Entry 5E83 (X-ray diffraction, 1.80 A resolution); this record covers chains B and C of the 4 polymer chains in the assembly.

== Chain B ==
Molecule: Hemoglobin subunit beta
From: Homo sapiens
UniProt: P68871 (HBB_HUMAN); residues 1-146 here correspond to UniProt positions 2-147 (UniProt number = residue number + 1)
Sequence (146 residues; each row starts with the number of its first residue):
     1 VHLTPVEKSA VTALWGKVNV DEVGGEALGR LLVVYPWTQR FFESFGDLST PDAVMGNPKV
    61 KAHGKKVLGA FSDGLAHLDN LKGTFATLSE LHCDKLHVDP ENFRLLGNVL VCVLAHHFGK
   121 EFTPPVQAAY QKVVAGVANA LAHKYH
Sequence notes: conflict V6 (Glu7 in P68871)
Ion coordination: heme Fe near H92 (its only coordinating residue here)
Residues lining bound ligands:
  - carbon monoxide (CMO): L28, F42, H63, V67, H92
  - heme (HEM): L31, T38, F41, F42, S44, F45, H63, K66, V67, A70, F71, F85, L88, L91, H92, L96, V98, N102, F103, L106, V137, L141
UniProt features mapped onto this chain:
  - binding site ((2R)-2,3-bisphosphoglycerate): V1, H2, K82, H143
  - binding site (heme b): H63, H92
  - site: E7, K8 (Microbial infection: Cleavage), G25, E26 (Microbial infection: Cleavage), G29, R30 (Microbial infection: Cleavage), Y35, P36 (Microbial infection: Cleavage), W37, T38 (Microbial infection: Cleavage), F45, G46 (Microbial infection: Cleavage), D52, A53 (Microbial infection: Cleavage), G56, N57 (Microbial infection: Cleavage), K59 (Not glycated), F71, S72 (Microbial infection: Cleavage), G74, L75 (Microbial infection: Cleavage), K82 (Not glycated), T84, F85 (Microbial infection: Cleavage), H92, C93 (Microbial infection: Cleavage), K95 (Not glycated), R104, L105 (Microbial infection: Cleavage), L110, V111 (Microbial infection: Cleavage), G119, K120 (Microbial infection: Cleavage), F122, T123 (Microbial infection: Cleavage), A128, A129 (Microbial infection: Cleavage) and 2 more in UniProt
  - modified residue: V1 (N-acetylvaline), S9 (Phosphoserine), T12 (Phosphothreonine), S44 (Phosphoserine), T50 (Phosphothreonine), K59 (N6-acetyllysine), K82 (N6-acetyllysine), T87 (Phosphothreonine), C93 (S-nitrosocysteine), K144 (N6-acetyllysine)
  - glycosylation: V1 (N-linked (Glc) (glycation) valine), K8 (N-linked (Glc) (glycation) lysine), K17 (N-linked (Glc) (glycation) lysine), K66 (N-linked (Glc) (glycation) lysine), K120 (N-linked (Glc) (glycation) lysine), K144 (N-linked (Glc) (glycation) lysine)

== Chain C ==
Molecule: Hemoglobin subunit alpha
From: Homo sapiens
UniProt: P69905 (HBA_HUMAN); residues 1-141 here correspond to UniProt positions 2-142 (UniProt number = residue number + 1)
Sequence (141 residues; row label = number of the first residue in the row):
     1 VLSPADKTNV KAAWGKVGAH AGEYGAEALE RMFLSFPTTK TYFPHFDLSH GSAQVKGHGK
    61 KVADALTNAV AHVDDMPNAL SALSDLHAHK LRVDPVNFKL LSHCLLVTLA AHLPAEFTPA
   121 VHASLDKFLA SVSTVLTSKY R
Glycans and other covalent adducts: unknown ligand (UNL) linked to K139
Ion coordination: heme Fe near H87 (its only coordinating residue here)
Residues lining bound ligands:
  - 5L7 (2-methyl-3-({2-[1-(propan-2-yl)-1H-pyrazol-5-yl]pyridin-3-yl}methoxy)phenol): V1, L2, M76, P77, K127, A130, S131, T134, V135, S138
  - carbon monoxide (CMO): L29, F43, H58, V62, H87
  - heme (HEM): M32, T39, Y42, F43, H45, F46, H58, K61, V62, A65, L66, L83, L86, H87, L91, V93, N97, F98, L101, L105, V132, L136
UniProt features mapped onto this chain:
  - binding site (O2): H58
  - binding site (heme b): H87
  - site: T8, N9 (Microbial infection: Cleavage), K11 (Not glycated), A13, W14 (Microbial infection: Cleavage), Y24, G25 (Microbial infection: Cleavage), L29, E30 (Microbial infection: Cleavage), H45, F46 (Microbial infection: Cleavage), D47, L48 (Microbial infection: Cleavage), S52, A53 (Microbial infection: Cleavage), V55, K56 (Microbial infection: Cleavage), K56 (Not glycated), G59, K60 (Microbial infection: Cleavage), K60 (Not glycated), K90 (Not glycated), L91, R92 (Microbial infection: Cleavage), K99 (Not glycated), L106, V107 (Microbial infection: Cleavage), T108, L109 (Microbial infection: Cleavage), V121, H122 (Microbial infection: Cleavage), S133, T134 (Microbial infection: Cleavage)
  - modified residue: S3 (Phosphoserine), K7 (N6-succinyllysine), T8 (Phosphothreonine), K11 (N6-succinyllysine), K16 (N6-acetyllysine), Y24 (Phosphotyrosine), S35 (Phosphoserine), K40 (N6-succinyllysine), S49 (Phosphoserine), S102 (Phosphoserine), T108 (Phosphothreonine), S124 (Phosphoserine), S131 (Phosphoserine), T134 (Phosphothreonine), T137 (Phosphothreonine), S138 (Phosphoserine)
  - glycosylation (N-linked (Glc) (glycation) lysine): K7, K16, K40, K61

== Chain B / chain C interface ==
Contacting residue pairs - 14 pairs, chain B then chain C:
  P36(B) with R92(C)
  W37(B) with R92(C); V93(C); D94(C); P95(C)
  Q39(B) with R92(C), hydrogen bond
  R40(B) with T41(C), hydrogen bond (side chain-backbone); Y42(C); L91(C); R92(C)
  H97(B) with T38(C)
  D99(B) with D94(C); V96(C)
  N102(B) with D94(C), hydrogen bond
Interface residues without a listed pair, chain B (8 interface residues in all): E43
Interface residues without a listed pair, chain C (10 interface residues in all): K139

== Overview ==
8 residues of chain B face 10 of chain C across their interface, with 3 hydrogen bonds. Polar contacts include
Q39(B)-R92(C), R40(B)-T41(C) and N102(B)-D94(C). Ligands of chain B: heme and carbon monoxide. Bound to chain
C: compound 5L7, heme and carbon monoxide.
Chain B is Hemoglobin subunit beta and chain C is Hemoglobin subunit alpha, both from Homo sapiens; the
structure, Crystal structure of carbonmonoxy hemoglobin S (LIGANDED sickle cell hemoglobin) complexed with
GBT440, co-crystallization experiment, was determined by X-ray diffraction.
